1TZ2 - chains B and D of the 4 polymer chains in the assembly; structure by X-ray diffraction, 2.10 A resolution.

Chain B (and D):
Molecule: 1-aminocyclopropane-1-carboxylate deaminase
Source organism: Pseudomonas sp
Notes: EC 3.5.99.7; chain D of this document is another copy of the same molecule, construct and numbering; everything in this record applies to it too
Reference sequence: Q00740 (1A1D_PSEUD); residue numbers follow UniProt; this construct covers 1-338
Sequence (338 residues; numbered 1 to 338; the number before each row is that of its first residue):
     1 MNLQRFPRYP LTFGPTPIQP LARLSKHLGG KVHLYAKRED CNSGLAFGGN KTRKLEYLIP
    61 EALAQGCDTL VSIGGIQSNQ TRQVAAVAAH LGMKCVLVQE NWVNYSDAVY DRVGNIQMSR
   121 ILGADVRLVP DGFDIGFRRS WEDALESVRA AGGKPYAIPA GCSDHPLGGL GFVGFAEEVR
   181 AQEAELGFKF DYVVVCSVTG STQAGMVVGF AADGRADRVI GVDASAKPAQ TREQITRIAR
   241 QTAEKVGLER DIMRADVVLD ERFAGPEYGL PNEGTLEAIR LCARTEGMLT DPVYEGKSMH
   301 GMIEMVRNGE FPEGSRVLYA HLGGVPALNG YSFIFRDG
Disordered / not traced: 130-139 (chain D: 130-138)
Covalent attachments: pyridoxal phosphate (PLP) linked to K51
Residues lining bound ligands: 1-aminocyclopropanecarboxylic acid / pyridoxal phosphate: N50, K54, G75, S78, N79, Q80, W102, G161, S163, C196, S197, V198, T199, G200, S201, T202, Y268, Y294, E295, L322, G323, G324
UniProt features mapped onto this chain:
  - active site: S78 (Nucleophile)
  - modified residue: K51 (N6-(pyridoxal phosphate)lysine)

Interface between chain B and chain D:
Residue-residue contacts (7):
  A108(B) with V109(D), hydrophobic; R112(D), hydrogen bond (backbone-side chain)
  V109(B) with A108(D), hydrophobic
  D111(B) with R112(D), salt bridge
  R112(B) with A108(D), hydrogen bond (side chain-backbone); D111(D), salt bridge; R112(D)

Summary:
Chain B and chain D each contribute 4 residues to their interface, with 2 hydrogen bonds and 2 salt bridges.
Polar contacts include D111(B)-R112(D) and A108(B)-R112(D). Ligands of chain B: 1-aminocyclopropanecarboxylic
acid / pyridoxal phosphate. From UniProt: active-site residue S78(B) on chain B.
Chain B and chain D are both 1-aminocyclopropane-1-carboxylate deaminase (Pseudomonas sp); the structure,
Crystal structure of 1-aminocyclopropane-1-carboyxlate deaminase complexed with ACC, was determined by X-ray
diffraction, deposited together with 1TYZ, 1TZJ, 1TZK and 1TZM.
